PDB entry 1UZD | X-ray diffraction, 2.40 A resolution | chains C and O of the 16 polymer chains in the assembly

[Chain C]
Molecule: Ribulose bisphosphate carboxylase small chain 1, chloroplastic, Ribulose bisphosphate carboxylase small chain 2, chloroplastic
From: Chlamydomonas reinhardtii
Notes: EC 4.1.1.39
UniProtKB: chimeric construct of P00873, Q43832: residues 1-45 from P00873 (RBS1_CHLRE) positions 46-90 (UniProt number = residue number + 45); residues 46-64 from Q43832 positions 103-121 (UniProt number = residue number + 57); residues 65-134 from P00873 (RBS1_CHLRE) positions 116-185 (UniProt number = residue number + 51)
Chain sequence (134 residues; each row starts with the number of its first residue):
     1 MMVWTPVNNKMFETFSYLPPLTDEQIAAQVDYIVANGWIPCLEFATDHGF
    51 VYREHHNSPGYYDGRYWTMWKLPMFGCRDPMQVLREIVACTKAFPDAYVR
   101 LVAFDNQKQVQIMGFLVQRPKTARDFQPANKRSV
Unresolved in the structure: 122-126

[Chain O]
Molecule: Ribulose bisphosphate carboxylase large chain
From: Chlamydomonas reinhardtii
Notes: EC 4.1.1.39
UniProtKB: A0A218N8A3 (A0A218N8A3_CHLRE); residues 1-475 here = UniProt positions 1-475
Chain sequence (475 residues; row label = number of the first residue in the row):
     1 MVPQTETKAGAGFKAGVKDYRLTYYTPDYVVRDTDILAAFRMTPQPGVPP
    51 EECGAAVAAESSTGTWTTVWTDGLTSLDRYKGRCYDIEPVPGEDNQYIAY
   101 VAYPIDLFEEGSVTNMFTSIVGNVFGFKALRALRLEDLRIPPAYVKTFVG
   151 PPHGIQVERDKLNKYGRGLLGCTIKPKLGLSAKNYGRAVYECLRGGLDFT
   201 KDDENVNSQPFMRWRDRFLFVAEAIYKAQAETGEVKGHYLNATAGTCEEM
   251 MKRAVCAKELGVPIIMHDYLTGGFTANTSLAIYCRDNGLLLHIHRAMHAV
   301 IDRQRNHGIHFRVLAKALRMSGGDHLHSGTVVGKLEGEREVTLGFVDLMR
   351 DDYVEKDRSRGIYFTQDWCSMPGVMPVASGGIHVWHMPALVEIFGDDACL
   401 QFGGGTLGHPWGNAPGAAANRVALEACTQARNEGRDLAREGGDVIRSACK
   451 WSPELAAACEVWKEIKFEFDTIDKL
Unresolved in the structure: 1-6
Disulfide bonds: C449-C459
Modified positions: P104, P151 (4-hydroxyproline; HYP); K201 (lysine nz-carboxylic acid; KCX); C256, C369 (S-methylcysteine; SMC)
Ion coordination: Mg2+: K201, D203, E204 (together with 2-carboxyarabinitol-1,5-diphosphate)
Small-molecule neighbours:
  - 2-carboxyarabinitol-1,5-diphosphate (CAP): T173, K175, K177, K201, D203, E204, H294, R295, H298, H327, G329, K334, L335, S379, G380, G381, Q401, F402, G403, G404
  - 2-carboxyarabinitol-1,5-diphosphate: E60, T65, W66, N123

[Chain C / chain O interface]
Contacting residue pairs (24; chain C residue first):
  I39(C) with G73(O)
  L72(C) with F13(O), hydrophobic; W70(O), hydrophobic
  P73(C) with W70(O)
  F75(C) with A11(O); G12(O); W70(O); G73(O); L74(O)
  G76(C) with A9(O); G10(O), hydrogen bond (backbone-backbone); A11(O)
  R78(C) with T7(O); K8(O), hydrogen bond (side chain-backbone); G10(O)
  D79(C) with T7(O)
  F104(C) with L74(O), hydrophobic
  N106(C) with G73(O); L74(O); T75(O), hydrogen bond (side chain-backbone); S76(O)
  Q107(C) with R79(O)
  Q109(C) with L74(O); T75(O), hydrogen bond
Interface residues without a listed pair, chain C (12 interface residues in all): M69

[In short]
12 residues of chain C and 13 residues of chain O are in contact; the contacts include 4 hydrogen bonds. Among
the polar pairs are R78(C)-K8(O), N106(C)-T75(O) and Q109(C)-T75(O). Chain O binds
2-carboxyarabinitol-1,5-diphosphate. K201(O), D203(O) and E204(O) form the Mg2+ site.
Here chain C is Ribulose bisphosphate carboxylase small chain 1, chloroplastic, Ribulose bisphosphate
carboxylase small chain 2, chloroplastic and chain O is Ribulose bisphosphate carboxylase large chain, both
from Chlamydomonas reinhardtii. Entry 1UZD (Chlamydomonas,Spinach Chimeric Rubisco) was determined by X-ray
diffraction (same publication as 1UZH).
